Entry 7YKD (electron microscopy, 2.81 A resolution); this record covers chains L and A of the 6 polymer chains in the assembly.

[Chain L]
Protein: Retinoic acid receptor responder protein 2
Source organism: Homo sapiens
UniProtKB: Q99969 (RARR2_HUMAN); residues 22-30 here correspond to UniProt positions 149-157 (UniProt number = residue number + 127)
Chain sequence (9 residues; each row starts with the number of its first residue):
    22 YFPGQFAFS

[Chain A]
Protein: Chemerin-like receptor 1
Source organism: Homo sapiens
UniProtKB: Q99788 (CML1_HUMAN); residue numbers follow UniProt; this construct covers 1-373
Chain sequence (373 residues; numbered 1 to 373; the number before each row is that of its first residue):
     1 MRMEDEDYNT SISYGDEYPD YLDSIVVLED LSPLEARVTR IFLVVVYSIV CFLGILGNGL
    61 VIIIATFKMK KTVNMVWFLN LAVADFLFNV FLPIHITYAA MDYHWVFGTA MCKISNFLLI
   121 HNMFTSVFLL TIISSDRCIS VLLPVWSQNH RSVRLAYMAC MVIWVLAFFL SSPSLVFRDT
   181 ANLHGKISCF NNFSLSTPGS SSWPTHSQMD PVGYSRHMVV TVTRFLCGFL VPVLIITACY
   241 LTIVCKLQRN RLAKTKKPFK IIVTIIITFF LCWCPYHTLN LLELHHTAMP GSVFSLGLPL
   301 ATALAIANSC MNPILYVFMG QDFKKFKVAL FSRLVNALSE DTGHSSYPSH RSFTKMSSMN
   361 ERTSMNERET GML
Disordered / not traced: 1-33, 197-209, 329-373
Disulfide bonds: Cys-112/Cys-189

[Chain L / chain A interface]
Residue-residue contacts (35; chain L residue first):
  Tyr-22(L) with Glu-283(A), hydrogen bond; His-286(A), hydrogen bond (backbone-side chain); Phe-294(A)
  Phe-23(L) with Leu-183(A), hydrophobic; Phe-190(A), hydrophobic
  Pro-24(L) with Asn-191(A), hydrogen bond (backbone-backbone); Glu-283(A)
  Gly-25(L) with Arg-178(A), hydrogen bond (backbone-side chain); Asn-191(A); Glu-283(A), hydrogen bond (backbone-side chain)
  Gln-26(L) with Ser-188(A); Cys-189(A); Phe-190(A)
  Phe-27(L) with Tyr-103(A), hydrophobic; Ser-295(A); Leu-298(A), hydrophobic; Thr-302(A)
  Ala-28(L) with His-95(A); Arg-178(A), hydrogen bond (backbone-side chain); Leu-298(A), hydrophobic
  Phe-29(L) with Phe-88(A), hydrophobic; Asn-116(A); Leu-119(A), hydrophobic; Ile-120(A), hydrophobic; Met-123(A), hydrophobic; Arg-178(A), hydrogen bond (backbone-side chain); Tyr-276(A), hydrophobic; Thr-302(A); Ile-306(A), hydrophobic
  Ser-30(L) with Ile-120(A); Ser-174(A); Arg-178(A); Asn-191(A), hydrogen bond; Arg-224(A), hydrogen bond; Tyr-276(A)
Also at the interface, not in a pair above, chain A (28 interface residues in all): Leu-92, Tyr-98, His-217, Asn-280, Pro-299

[In short]
9 residues of chain L face 28 of chain A across their interface, with 9 hydrogen bonds. Polar pairs include
Tyr-22(L)/Glu-283(A), Tyr-22(L)/His-286(A) and Gly-25(L)/Arg-178(A).
Here chain L is Retinoic acid receptor responder protein 2 and chain A is Chemerin-like receptor 1, both from
Homo sapiens. Entry 7YKD (Cryo-EM structure of the human chemerin receptor 1 complex with the C-terminal
nonapeptide of chemerin) was determined by electron microscopy.
